6C2S - chains U and D of the 4 polymer chains in the assembly; structure by X-ray diffraction, 2.85 A resolution.

# Chain U
Molecule: 23-nt DNA strand
Sequence (23 nucleotides; row label = number of the first residue in the row):
     1 TATTGTTATA CTCTATAACT ATA

# Chain D
Name: Transcriptional regulator, MarR family
Source organism: Rhodopseudomonas palustris (strain ATCC BAA-98 / CGA009)
UniProtKB: Q6N8V9 (Q6N8V9_RHOPA); residue numbers follow UniProt; this construct covers 1-183
Amino-acid sequence (186 residues; row label = number of the first residue in the row; numbers below 1 keep their minus sign (Ser-2 is residue -2)):
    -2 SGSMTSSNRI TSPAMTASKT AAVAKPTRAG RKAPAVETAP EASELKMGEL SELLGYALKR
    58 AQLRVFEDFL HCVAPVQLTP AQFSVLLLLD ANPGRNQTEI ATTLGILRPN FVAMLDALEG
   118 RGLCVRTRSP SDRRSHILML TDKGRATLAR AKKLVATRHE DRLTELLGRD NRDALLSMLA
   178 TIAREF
Disordered / not traced: -2 to 39, 182-183
Sequence notes: expression tag (-2 to 0)
What the authors report for this chain:
  - binding site for the 23-nt DNA strand (chain U): Gln94, Pro106, Asn107, Arg123, Ser128, Arg131, Ser132, His133
  - binding site for the 23-nt DNA strand: Lys56, Arg125, Arg130
  - mutagenesis - R131A: abolished binding to the 23-nt DNA strand (chain U)
  - mutagenesis - K56A, Q94A, R125A, R130A: decreased binding to the 23-nt DNA strand (chain U)
  - mutagenesis - N107A: unchanged binding to the 23-nt DNA strand (chain U)
  - mutagenesis - T76A (Tm change 10 degC): decreased stability

# How chain U and chain D interact
Pairs across the interface (14):
  DT14(U) - Asn107(D)  base contact
  DA15(U) - Leu104(D)  phosphate contact
  DA15(U) - Asn107(D)  hydrogen bond to the base
  DT16(U) - Leu104(D)  base contact
  DT16(U) - Pro106(D)  base contact
  DA17(U) - Pro106(D)  base contact
  DA21(U) - Arg131(D)  base contact
  DT22(U) - Arg125(D)  salt bridge to the phosphate
  DT22(U) - Arg130(D)  salt bridge to the phosphate
  DT22(U) - Arg131(D)  hydrogen bond to the base
  DA23(U) - Ser128(D)  phosphate contact
  DA23(U) - Asp129(D)  sugar contact
  DA23(U) - Arg130(D)  hydrogen bond to the phosphate
  DA23(U) - Arg131(D)  sugar contact

# Summary
The interface between chain U and chain D involves 7 residues on one side and 8 on the other, with 3 hydrogen
bonds and 2 salt bridges. Among the polar pairs are DA15(U)-Asn107(D), DT22(U)-Arg131(D) and
DA23(U)-Arg130(D). From the paper: a binding site for the 23-nt DNA strand (chain U) at Gln94(D), Pro106(D)
and Asn107(D) among others; K56A, Q94A and R125A of chain D, among others, reduce binding to the 23-nt DNA
strand (chain U); 7 substitutions were tested in all.
Chain U is a 23-nt DNA strand and chain D is Transcriptional regulator, MarR family (Rhodopseudomonas
palustris (strain ATCC BAA-98 / CGA009)); the structure, Transcriptional repressor, CouR, bound to a 23-mer
DNA duplex, was determined by X-ray diffraction, deposited together with 6C28 and 6C9T.
